Entry 6UYR (X-ray diffraction, 1.30 A resolution); this record covers chains A and B.

# Chain A
Molecule: Small ubiquitin-related modifier 1
Source organism: Homo sapiens
Reference sequence: P63165 (SUMO1_HUMAN); residue numbers follow UniProt; this construct covers 17-97
Chain sequence (83 residues; numbered 15 to 97; the number before each row is that of its first residue):
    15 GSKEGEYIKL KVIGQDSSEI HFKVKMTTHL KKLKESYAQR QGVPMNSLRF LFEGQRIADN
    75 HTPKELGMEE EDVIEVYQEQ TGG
Not modelled in the structure: 15-18, 94-97
Sequence notes: expression tag (15-16); engineered mutation A52 (Cys in P63165)
Modified positions: K46 (N(6)-acetyllysine; ALY)

# Chain B
Molecule: Protein PML
Source organism: Homo sapiens
Reference sequence: P29590 (PML_HUMAN), isoform P29590-5; residues 2-29 here correspond to UniProt positions 547-574 (UniProt number = residue number + 545)
Chain sequence (29 residues; row label = number of the first residue in the row):
     1 GSGAGEAEER VVVISSSEDS DAENSSSRY
Not modelled in the structure: 1-5, 16-23
Sequence notes: expression tag (1); engineered mutation Y29 (Glu574 in P29590)

# How chain A and chain B interact
Pairs across the interface (22; chain A residue first):
  Y21(A) - V13(B)
  Y21(A) - I14(B)
  Y21(A) - S15(B)
  K23(A) - E9(B)  salt bridge
  K23(A) - V11(B)
  E33(A) - R10(B)  hydrogen bond (backbone-side chain)
  I34(A) - R10(B)
  I34(A) - V12(B)  hydrophobic
  H35(A) - R10(B)  hydrogen bond (backbone-backbone)
  H35(A) - V11(B)
  H35(A) - V12(B)  hydrogen bond (backbone-backbone)
  F36(A) - V12(B)
  F36(A) - I14(B)  hydrophobic
  K37(A) - V12(B)  hydrogen bond (backbone-backbone)
  K37(A) - V13(B)
  K37(A) - I14(B)  hydrogen bond (backbone-backbone)
  V38(A) - I14(B)  hydrophobic
  T42(A) - I14(B)
  K46(A) - I14(B)
  S50(A) - V12(B)
  S50(A) - I14(B)
  R54(A) - V12(B)
Also at the interface, not in a pair above, chain A (14 interface residues in all): S32, L47

# Overview
14 residues of chain A face 7 of chain B across their interface, with 5 hydrogen bonds and 1 salt bridge.
Polar pairs include K23(A)-E9(B), E33(A)-R10(B) and H35(A)-R10(B).
Chain A is Small ubiquitin-related modifier 1 and chain B is Protein PML, both from Homo sapiens; the
structure, Crystal structure of K46-acetylated SUMO1 in complex with PML-SIM, was determined by X-ray
diffraction, deposited together with 6UYO, 6UYP, 6UYQ, 6UYS, 6UYT, 6UYU and 4 further entries.
